5H9F - chains F and N of the 14 polymer chains in the assembly; structure by X-ray diffraction, 2.45 A resolution.

# Chain F
Name: CRISPR system Cascade subunit CasC
Organism: Escherichia coli (strain K12)
Reference sequence: Q46899 (CASC_ECOLI); numbering as in UniProt (aligned over 1-363)
Chain sequence (363 residues; row label = number of the first residue in the row):
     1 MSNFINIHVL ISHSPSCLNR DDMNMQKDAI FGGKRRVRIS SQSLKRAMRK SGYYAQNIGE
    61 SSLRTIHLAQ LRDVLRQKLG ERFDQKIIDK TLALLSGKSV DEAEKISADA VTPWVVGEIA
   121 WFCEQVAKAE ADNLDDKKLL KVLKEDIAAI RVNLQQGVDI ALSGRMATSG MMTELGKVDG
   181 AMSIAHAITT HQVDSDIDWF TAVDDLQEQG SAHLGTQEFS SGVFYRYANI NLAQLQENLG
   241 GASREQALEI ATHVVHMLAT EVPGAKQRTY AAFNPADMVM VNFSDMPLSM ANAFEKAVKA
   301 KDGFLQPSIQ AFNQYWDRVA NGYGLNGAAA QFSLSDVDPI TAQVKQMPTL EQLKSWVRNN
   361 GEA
Disordered / not traced: 1, 363

# Chain N
Molecule: DNA (50-MER) Target
Sequence (50 nucleotides; numbered 1 to 50; the number before each row is that of its first residue):
     1 CTGTTGGCAA GCCAGGATCT GAACAATACC GTCATCGAGC ACTGCACAGA

# Chain F / chain N interface
Pairs across the interface - 17 pairs, chain F then chain N:
  Asp-109(F) / DG16(N)  sugar contact
  Asp-109(F) / DA17(N)  sugar contact
  Ala-110(F) / DG16(N)  base contact
  Ala-110(F) / DA17(N)  base contact
  Met-166(F) / DA17(N)  base contact
  Thr-168(F) / DA17(N)  sugar contact
  Thr-168(F) / DT18(N)  sugar contact
  Trp-199(F) / DA9(N)  base contact
  Gln-209(F) / DG7(N)  sugar contact
  Gly-210(F) / DG7(N)  hydrogen bond to the base
  Gly-210(F) / DC8(N)  base contact
  Ser-211(F) / DC8(N)  hydrogen bond to the base
  Ala-212(F) / DA9(N)  sugar contact
  His-213(F) / DA9(N)  hydrogen bond to the phosphate
  His-213(F) / DA10(N)  stacking on the base
  Leu-214(F) / DC8(N)  base contact
  Leu-214(F) / DA9(N)  hydrogen bond to the sugar
Also at the interface, not in a pair above, chain F (13 interface residues in all): Phe-200, Gln-207

# Summary
13 residues of chain F face 7 of chain N across their interface; the contacts include 4 hydrogen bonds and 1
aromatic stacking contact. Polar contacts include Gly-210(F)/DG7(N), Ser-211(F)/DC8(N) and Leu-214(F)/DA9(N).
Chain F is CRISPR system Cascade subunit CasC (Escherichia coli (strain K12)) and chain N is DNA (50-MER)
Target; the structure, Crystal structure of E. coli Cascade bound to a PAM-containing dsDNA target at 2.45
angstrom resolution, was determined by X-ray diffraction, deposited together with 5H9E.
